Entry 9F60 (electron microscopy, 2.39 A resolution); this record covers chains 2D and 2K of the 12 polymer chains in the assembly.

[Chain 2D]
Name: Cytochrome c oxidase subunit 3
Organism: Chlamydomonas reinhardtii
Reference sequence: Q9FV97 (Q9FV97_CHLRE); residues -105 to 276 here correspond to UniProt positions 1-382 (UniProt number = residue number + 106)
Amino-acid sequence (382 residues; row label = number of the first residue in the row; numbers below 1 keep their minus sign (Met-105 is residue -105)):
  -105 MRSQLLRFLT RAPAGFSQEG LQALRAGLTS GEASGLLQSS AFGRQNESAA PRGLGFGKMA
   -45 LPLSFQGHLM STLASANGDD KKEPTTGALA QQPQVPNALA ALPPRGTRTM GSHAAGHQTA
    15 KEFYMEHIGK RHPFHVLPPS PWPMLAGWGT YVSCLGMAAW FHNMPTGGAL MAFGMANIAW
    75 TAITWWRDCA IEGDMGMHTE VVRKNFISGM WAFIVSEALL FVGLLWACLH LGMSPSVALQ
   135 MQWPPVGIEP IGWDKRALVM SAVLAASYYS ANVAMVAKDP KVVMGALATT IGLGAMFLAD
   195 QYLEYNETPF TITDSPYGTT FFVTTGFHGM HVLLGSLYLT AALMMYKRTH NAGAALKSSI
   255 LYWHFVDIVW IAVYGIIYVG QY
Disordered / not traced: -105 to 10
Ligand contacts:
  - 1,2-diacyl-glycerol-3-sn-phosphate (3PH): Trp80, Cys83, Ala84, Gly87, His92, Arg97, Phe100, Met104, Phe107, Leu228, Leu231, Tyr232, Ala235, Met239, Ala246, Gly247, Ala248, Ala249
  - phosphatidylcholine (PC7; (7S)-4-hydroxy-N,N,N-trimethyl-9-oxo-7-[(palmitoyloxy)methyl]-3,5,8-trioxa-4-phosphahexacosan-1-aminium 4-oxide): Trp120, Leu123, His124, Met127, Ser128
  - phosphatidylglycerol (PGT; (1S)-2-{[{[(2R)-2,3-dihydroxypropyl]oxy}(hydroxy)phosphoryl]oxy}-1-[(palmitoyloxy)methyl]ethyl stearate): His29, Leu31, Ala76, Trp79, Trp80, Cys83, Glu86, His92, Phe100, Gly103, Phe107
  - phosphatidylethanolamine (PTY): Met51, Phe55, Tyr199, Thr202, Phe204, Thr205, Ile206, Phe216, Gly220, Phe221

[Chain 2K]
Name: Cox7a
Organism: Chlamydomonas reinhardtii
Reference sequence: A0A2K3D1M1 (A0A2K3D1M1_CHLRE); residues 1-58 here = UniProt positions 1-58
Amino-acid sequence (58 residues; each row starts with the number of its first residue):
     1 MFPSRALKAA ADSYKATDFT NPKYNYFFRE LTARVQGVLL TGGSLYGTWL VVFGEAQR
Disordered / not traced: 1-11

[Interface between chain 2D and chain 2K]
Contacting residue pairs (43):
  Trp36(2D) - Phe28(2K)
  Trp36(2D) - Arg29(2K)
  Leu39(2D) - Leu40(2K)
  Trp42(2D) - Leu40(2K)  hydrophobic
  Gly43(2D) - Leu40(2K)
  Tyr45(2D) - Ser44(2K)
  Tyr45(2D) - Thr48(2K)
  Val46(2D) - Leu40(2K)
  Val46(2D) - Ser44(2K)
  Leu49(2D) - Gly47(2K)
  Leu49(2D) - Thr48(2K)
  Leu49(2D) - Val51(2K)
  Ala53(2D) - Leu50(2K)  hydrophobic
  Phe55(2D) - Arg58(2K)  hydrogen bond (backbone-side chain)
  His56(2D) - Ala56(2K)
  His56(2D) - Gln57(2K)  hydrogen bond (backbone-backbone)
  His56(2D) - Arg58(2K)  hydrogen bond (side chain-backbone)
  Asn57(2D) - Gln57(2K)
  Met58(2D) - Leu50(2K)
  Met58(2D) - Gly54(2K)
  Met58(2D) - Glu55(2K)
  Pro59(2D) - Leu50(2K)
  Thr60(2D) - Tyr46(2K)  hydrogen bond
  Thr60(2D) - Leu50(2K)
  Leu64(2D) - Gly43(2K)
  Leu64(2D) - Gly47(2K)
  Phe67(2D) - Leu39(2K)
  Asn71(2D) - Gln36(2K)
  Asn71(2D) - Leu40(2K)
  Trp74(2D) - Thr32(2K)
  Thr75(2D) - Gln36(2K)  hydrogen bond
  Thr78(2D) - Phe28(2K)
  Arg81(2D) - Phe19(2K)  hydrogen bond (side chain-backbone)
  Arg81(2D) - Thr20(2K)
  Arg81(2D) - Asn25(2K)  hydrogen bond
  Arg81(2D) - Phe28(2K)
  Arg81(2D) - Arg29(2K)
  Asp82(2D) - Arg29(2K)  salt bridge
  Ile85(2D) - Thr20(2K)
  Ile85(2D) - Asn25(2K)
  Arg242(2D) - Ser13(2K)  hydrogen bond (side chain-backbone)
  Arg242(2D) - Tyr14(2K)  hydrogen bond
  Arg242(2D) - Asp18(2K)  salt bridge
Also at the interface, not in a pair above, chain 2D (28 interface residues in all): Gly61, Ile77, Ala84, Asp88
Also at the interface, not in a pair above, chain 2K (29 interface residues in all): Asn21, Tyr24, Phe27, Ala33, Gly37

[Overview]
The interface between chain 2D and chain 2K involves 28 residues on one side and 29 on the other; the contacts
include 9 hydrogen bonds and 2 salt bridges. Among the polar pairs are Asp82(2D)-Arg29(2K),
Arg242(2D)-Asp18(2K) and Phe55(2D)-Arg58(2K).
Here chain 2D is Cytochrome c oxidase subunit 3 and chain 2K is Cox7a, both from Chlamydomonas reinhardtii.
Entry 9F60 (Structure of the Chlamydomonas reinhardtii respiratory complex IV from respiratory supercomplex)
was determined by electron microscopy (same publication as 9F5X, 9F5Y, 9F5Z, 9F61 and 9F62).
